Entry 1M27 (X-ray diffraction, 2.50 A resolution); this record covers chains A and B of the 3 polymer chains in the assembly.

== Chain A ==
Molecule: SH2 domain protein 1A
From: Homo sapiens
UniProtKB: O60880 (SH21A_HUMAN); residues 1-104 here = UniProt positions 1-104
Sequence (104 residues; each row starts with the number of its first residue):
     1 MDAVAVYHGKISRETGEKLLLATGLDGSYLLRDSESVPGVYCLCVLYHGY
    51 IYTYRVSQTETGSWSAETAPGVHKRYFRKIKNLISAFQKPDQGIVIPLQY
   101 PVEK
Residues lining bound ligands: citrate anion (FLC): Arg13, Arg32, Asp33, Ser34, Glu35, Ser36, Cys42, Thr53, Arg55

== Chain B ==
Molecule: Signaling lymphocytic activation molecule
Notes: fragment: SLAM peptide (residues 276-286)
UniProtKB: Q13291 (SLAF1_HUMAN); residues 276-286 here = UniProt positions 276-286
Sequence (11 residues; row label = number of the first residue in the row):
   276 KSLTIYAQVQK

== Chain A / chain B interface ==
Contacting residue pairs (36; chain A residue first):
  Arg13(A) - Ser277(B)
  Arg13(A) - Thr279(B)
  Arg13(A) - Tyr281(B)  hydrogen bond
  Glu17(A) - Ser277(B)
  Glu17(A) - Leu278(B)  hydrogen bond (side chain-backbone)
  Glu17(A) - Thr279(B)  hydrogen bond
  Gly49(A) - Leu278(B)
  Tyr50(A) - Leu278(B)
  Tyr50(A) - Ile280(B)  hydrophobic
  Ile51(A) - Leu278(B)  hydrogen bond (backbone-backbone)
  Ile51(A) - Thr279(B)
  Ile51(A) - Ile280(B)  hydrogen bond (backbone-backbone)
  Tyr52(A) - Ile280(B)
  Thr53(A) - Thr279(B)
  Thr53(A) - Ile280(B)  hydrogen bond (backbone-backbone)
  Thr53(A) - Tyr281(B)
  Thr53(A) - Ala282(B)  hydrogen bond (backbone-backbone)
  Tyr54(A) - Ala282(B)  hydrophobic
  Tyr54(A) - Gln283(B)
  Arg55(A) - Tyr281(B)
  Ala66(A) - Val284(B)  hydrophobic
  Glu67(A) - Gln283(B)
  Glu67(A) - Val284(B)  hydrogen bond (backbone-backbone)
  Thr68(A) - Gln283(B)
  Thr68(A) - Val284(B)
  Ala69(A) - Gln283(B)
  Ala69(A) - Val284(B)  hydrogen bond (backbone-backbone)
  Ala69(A) - Gln285(B)
  Pro70(A) - Gln283(B)
  Val72(A) - Gln285(B)
  Val72(A) - Lys286(B)
  Asp91(A) - Lys286(B)
  Gln92(A) - Val284(B)
  Gly93(A) - Val284(B)
  Gly93(A) - Gln285(B)  hydrogen bond (backbone-backbone)
  Gly93(A) - Lys286(B)
Also at the interface, not in a pair above, chain A (20 interface residues in all): Phe87, Ile94
The authors on this interface:
  - interface residues, chain B: Val284(B)

== Overview ==
20 residues of chain A and 10 residues of chain B are in contact, with 10 hydrogen bonds. Polar pairs include
Arg13(A)-Tyr281(B), Glu17(A)-Leu278(B) and Glu17(A)-Thr279(B). Ligands of chain A: citrate anion. The paper
reports the interface residue Val284(B).
Here chain A is SH2 domain protein 1A (Homo sapiens) and chain B is Signaling lymphocytic activation molecule.
Entry 1M27 (Crystal structure of SAP/FynSH3/SLAM ternary complex) was determined by X-ray diffraction.
